7PG8 - chains V and O of the 12 polymer chains in the assembly; structure by X-ray diffraction, 4.50 A resolution (low resolution: residue-level contacts below are approximate; hydrogen-bond / salt-bridge calls are withheld).

== Chain V ==
Protein: ANT05 H12 fab fragment, light chain
From: Homo sapiens
Notes: antibody fragment or engineered binder
Amino-acid sequence (217 residues; row label = number of the first residue in the row; numbering starts at 0):
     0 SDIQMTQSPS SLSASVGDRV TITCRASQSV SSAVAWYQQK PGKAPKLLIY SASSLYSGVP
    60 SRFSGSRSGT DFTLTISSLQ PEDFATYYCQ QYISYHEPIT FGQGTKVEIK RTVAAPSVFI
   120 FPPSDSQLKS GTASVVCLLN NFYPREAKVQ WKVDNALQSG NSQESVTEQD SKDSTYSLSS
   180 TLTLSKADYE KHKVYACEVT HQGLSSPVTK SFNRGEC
Unresolved in the structure: 215-216

== Chain O ==
Protein: Ion transport protein, Voltage-gated sodium channel
From: Alkalilimnicola ehrlichii MLHE-1
Reference sequence: chimeric construct of Q0ABW0, F7IVA8: residues 143-243 from Q0ABW0 (Q0ABW0_ALKEH) positions 143-243 (same numbers); residues 244-279 from F7IVA8 positions 223-258 (UniProt number = residue number - 21)
Amino-acid sequence (143 residues; row label = number of the first residue in the row):
   137 GPSSPSLLRA IPGIAWIALL LLVIFYVFAV MGTKLFAQSF PEWFGTLGAS MYTLFQVMTL
   197 ESWSMGIARP VIEAYPWAWI YFVSFILVSS FTVLNLFIGI IIESMQSAHH AEDGERTDAY
   257 RDEVLARLEQ IDQRLNALGE TKK
Unresolved in the structure: 137-142, 273-279
Sequence notes: expression tag (137-142)

== Chain V / chain O interface ==
Pairs across the interface (4; chain V residue first):
  Ser0(V) - Gly202(O)
  Ser0(V) - Arg205(O)
  Ser28(V) - Ser198(O)
  His95(V) - Trp199(O)
Also at the interface, not in a pair above, chain V (4 interface residues in all): Ser30
Also at the interface, not in a pair above, chain O (5 interface residues in all): Glu197

== Overview ==
Chain V and chain O form an interface of 4 and 5 residues respectively.
Chain V is ANT05 H12 fab fragment, light chain (Homo sapiens) and chain O is Ion transport protein,
Voltage-gated sodium channel (Alkalilimnicola ehrlichii MLHE-1); the structure, NaV_Ae1/Sp1CTD_pore-ANT05
complex, was determined by X-ray diffraction together with 7PGG, 7PGH, 7PGF and 7PGI from the same study.
